Entry 8B3B (X-ray diffraction, 1.95 A resolution); this record covers chains A and B.

Chain A:
Molecule: Variant surface glycoprotein 531
Organism: Trypanosoma brucei
Reference sequence: M4SYA9 (M4SYA9_9TRYP); residues 29-399 here = UniProt positions 29-399
Chain sequence (371 residues; each row starts with the number of its first residue):
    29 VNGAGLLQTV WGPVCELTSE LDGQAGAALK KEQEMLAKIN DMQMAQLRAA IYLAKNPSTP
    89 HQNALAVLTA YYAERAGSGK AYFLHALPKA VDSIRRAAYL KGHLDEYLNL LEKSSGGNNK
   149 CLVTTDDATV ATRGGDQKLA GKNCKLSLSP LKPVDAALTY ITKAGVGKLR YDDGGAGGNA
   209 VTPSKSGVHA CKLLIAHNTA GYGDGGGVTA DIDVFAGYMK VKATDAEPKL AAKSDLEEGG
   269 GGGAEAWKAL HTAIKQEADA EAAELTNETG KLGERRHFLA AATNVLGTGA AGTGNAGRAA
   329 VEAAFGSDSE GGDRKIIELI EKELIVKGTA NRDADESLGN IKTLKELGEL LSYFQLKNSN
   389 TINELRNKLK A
Disordered / not traced: 316-324
Disulfide bonds: Cys43-Cys172, Cys149-Cys219
Reported in the primary citation:
  - post-translational modification sites: Asn295

Chain B:
Molecule: Variant surface glycoprotein 531
Organism: Trypanosoma brucei
Reference sequence: M4SYA9 (M4SYA9_9TRYP); numbering as in UniProt (aligned over 29-398)
Chain sequence (370 residues; each row starts with the number of its first residue):
    29 VNGAGLLQTV WGPVCELTSE LDGQAGAALK KEQEMLAKIN DMQMAQLRAA IYLAKNPSTP
    89 HQNALAVLTA YYAERAGSGK AYFLHALPKA VDSIRRAAYL KGHLDEYLNL LEKSSGGNNK
   149 CLVTTDDATV ATRGGDQKLA GKNCKLSLSP LKPVDAALTY ITKAGVGKLR YDDGGAGGNA
   209 VTPSKSGVHA CKLLIAHNTA GYGDGGGVTA DIDVFAGYMK VKATDAEPKL AAKSDLEEGG
   269 GGGAEAWKAL HTAIKQEADA EAAELTNETG KLGERRHFLA AATNVLGTGA AGTGNAGRAA
   329 VEAAFGSDSE GGDRKIIELI EKELIVKGTA NRDADESLGN IKTLKELGEL LSYFQLKNSN
   389 TINELRNKLK
Disordered / not traced: 315-324
Disulfide bonds: Cys43-Cys172, Cys149-Cys219
Covalent attachments: glycan linked to Asn295

How chain A and chain B interact:
Residue-residue contacts (190; chain A residue first):
  Asp50(A) - Arg123(B)  salt bridge
  Ala53(A) - Val119(B)
  Ala53(A) - Arg123(B)
  Leu57(A) - Leu115(B)  hydrophobic
  Glu60(A) - Leu115(B)
  Glu60(A) - Val119(B)
  Leu64(A) - Phe111(B)  hydrophobic
  Leu64(A) - Leu112(B)  hydrophobic
  Asn68(A) - Lys108(B)
  Gln71(A) - Gln71(B)
  Gln74(A) - Leu75(B)
  Gln74(A) - Gly376(B)
  Leu75(A) - Gln74(B)
  Ala78(A) - Gln383(B)  hydrogen bond (backbone-side chain)
  Leu81(A) - Gln383(B)
  Leu81(A) - Ser387(B)
  Ala82(A) - Gln383(B)
  Pro85(A) - Ser387(B)
  Pro85(A) - Ile390(B)  hydrophobic
  Pro85(A) - Asn391(B)
  Ser86(A) - Asn391(B)  hydrogen bond
  Ser86(A) - Arg394(B)  hydrogen bond
  Gln90(A) - Leu384(B)
  Gln90(A) - Asn388(B)
  Gln90(A) - Asn391(B)  hydrogen bond
  Asn91(A) - Leu384(B)
  Ala94(A) - Ser380(B)  hydrogen bond (backbone-side chain)
  Ala94(A) - Leu384(B)  hydrophobic
  Thr97(A) - Ser380(B)  hydrogen bond
  Ala98(A) - Glu377(B)
  Ala101(A) - Leu372(B)
  Ala101(A) - Lys373(B)
  Ala101(A) - Gly376(B)
  Glu102(A) - Lys373(B)
  Ala104(A) - Leu372(B)
  Gly105(A) - Leu372(B)
  Lys108(A) - Asn68(B)
  Lys108(A) - Leu372(B)
  Phe111(A) - Leu64(B)  hydrophobic
  Leu112(A) - Leu64(B)  hydrophobic
  Leu115(A) - Leu57(B)  hydrophobic
  Leu115(A) - Glu60(B)
  Leu115(A) - Leu64(B)  hydrophobic
  Pro116(A) - Leu57(B)  hydrophobic
  Pro116(A) - Leu179(B)
  Val119(A) - Ala53(B)
  Val119(A) - Glu60(B)
  Val119(A) - Leu179(B)  hydrophobic
  Asp120(A) - Leu179(B)
  Ile122(A) - Val119(B)
  Ile122(A) - Ile122(B)  hydrophobic
  Ile122(A) - Arg123(B)
  Arg123(A) - Asp50(B)  salt bridge
  Arg123(A) - Ala53(B)
  Arg123(A) - Ile122(B)
  Arg123(A) - Ala126(B)
  Arg123(A) - Leu176(B)
  Arg123(A) - Ser177(B)  hydrogen bond (side chain-backbone)
  Arg123(A) - Leu179(B)
  Arg124(A) - Leu176(B)
  Arg124(A) - Ser177(B)
  Ala126(A) - Arg123(B)
  Ala126(A) - Tyr127(B)
  Tyr127(A) - Ala126(B)
  Tyr127(A) - Lys129(B)
  Tyr127(A) - Gly130(B)
  Tyr127(A) - Asp133(B)  hydrogen bond
  Tyr127(A) - Leu174(B)  hydrogen bond (side chain-backbone)
  Tyr127(A) - Ser175(B)
  Tyr127(A) - Leu176(B)  hydrophobic
  Lys129(A) - Tyr127(B)
  Gly130(A) - Tyr127(B)
  Gly130(A) - Gly130(B)
  Gly130(A) - His131(B)
  His131(A) - Gly130(B)
  His131(A) - Asp133(B)
  His131(A) - Glu134(B)  salt bridge
  Asp133(A) - Tyr127(B)  hydrogen bond
  Asp133(A) - His131(B)
  Glu134(A) - His131(B)  salt bridge
  Glu134(A) - Glu134(B)
  Glu134(A) - Tyr135(B)
  Glu134(A) - Val242(B)
  Glu134(A) - Phe243(B)  hydrogen bond (side chain-backbone)
  Glu134(A) - Ala244(B)  hydrogen bond (side chain-backbone)
  Tyr135(A) - Glu134(B)
  Asn137(A) - Asp241(B)  hydrogen bond (side chain-backbone)
  Leu138(A) - Tyr230(B)
  Lys141(A) - Val236(B)
  Lys141(A) - Ile240(B)
  Ser142(A) - Tyr230(B)  hydrogen bond
  Ser142(A) - Val236(B)
  Ser142(A) - Ile240(B)
  Ser143(A) - Val236(B)
  Ser143(A) - Thr237(B)  hydrogen bond (backbone-backbone)
  Gly144(A) - Gly235(B)
  Gly144(A) - Thr237(B)
  Asn146(A) - Asp232(B)  hydrogen bond
  Asn146(A) - Gly233(B)
  Asn147(A) - Gly231(B)
  Asn147(A) - Asp232(B)  hydrogen bond (side chain-backbone)
  Asn147(A) - Gly234(B)  hydrogen bond (side chain-backbone)
  Asn147(A) - Gly235(B)
  Asn147(A) - Val236(B)
  Leu174(A) - Tyr127(B)  hydrogen bond (backbone-side chain)
  Ser175(A) - Tyr127(B)
  Leu176(A) - Arg123(B)
  Leu176(A) - Arg124(B)
  Leu176(A) - Tyr127(B)  hydrophobic
  Ser177(A) - Arg123(B)  hydrogen bond (backbone-side chain)
  Ser177(A) - Arg124(B)
  Leu179(A) - Pro116(B)
  Leu179(A) - Val119(B)  hydrophobic
  Leu179(A) - Asp120(B)
  Leu179(A) - Arg123(B)
  Val216(A) - Asp232(B)
  Ala218(A) - Asp232(B)
  Lys220(A) - Lys220(B)
  Lys220(A) - Tyr230(B)
  Leu221(A) - Leu221(B)  hydrophobic
  Leu221(A) - Tyr230(B)  hydrophobic
  Tyr230(A) - Leu138(B)
  Tyr230(A) - Ser142(B)  hydrogen bond
  Tyr230(A) - Lys220(B)
  Tyr230(A) - Leu221(B)  hydrophobic
  Gly231(A) - Asn147(B)
  Asp232(A) - Asn146(B)  hydrogen bond
  Asp232(A) - Asn147(B)  hydrogen bond (backbone-side chain)
  Asp232(A) - Val216(B)
  Asp232(A) - Ala218(B)
  Gly233(A) - Asn146(B)
  Gly234(A) - Asn147(B)  hydrogen bond (backbone-side chain)
  Gly235(A) - Gly144(B)
  Gly235(A) - Asn147(B)
  Val236(A) - Lys141(B)
  Val236(A) - Ser142(B)
  Val236(A) - Ser143(B)
  Thr237(A) - Ser143(B)  hydrogen bond (backbone-backbone)
  Thr237(A) - Gly144(B)
  Ile240(A) - Lys141(B)
  Ile240(A) - Ser142(B)
  Asp241(A) - Asn137(B)  hydrogen bond
  Asp241(A) - Lys141(B)  salt bridge
  Val242(A) - Glu134(B)
  Phe243(A) - Glu134(B)  hydrogen bond (backbone-side chain)
  Ala244(A) - Glu134(B)  hydrogen bond (backbone-side chain)
  Thr311(A) - Asn359(B)
  Asn312(A) - Ala358(B)
  Asn312(A) - Asn359(B)  hydrogen bond
  Asn312(A) - Lys373(B)
  Asn312(A) - Glu377(B)  hydrogen bond
  Val313(A) - Glu377(B)
  Val313(A) - Ser380(B)
  Val313(A) - Tyr381(B)
  Leu314(A) - Leu384(B)  hydrophobic
  Ala358(A) - Asn312(B)
  Asn359(A) - Asn312(B)  hydrogen bond
  Leu372(A) - Ala101(B)
  Leu372(A) - Gly105(B)
  Leu372(A) - Lys108(B)
  Lys373(A) - Glu102(B)
  Lys373(A) - Asn312(B)
  Gly376(A) - Gln74(B)
  Gly376(A) - Ala101(B)
  Glu377(A) - Ala98(B)
  Glu377(A) - Asn312(B)  hydrogen bond
  Glu377(A) - Val313(B)
  Ser380(A) - Ala94(B)  hydrogen bond (side chain-backbone)
  Ser380(A) - Thr97(B)  hydrogen bond
  Ser380(A) - Val313(B)
  Gln383(A) - Ala78(B)  hydrogen bond (side chain-backbone)
  Gln383(A) - Leu81(B)
  Gln383(A) - Ala82(B)
  Leu384(A) - Gln90(B)
  Leu384(A) - Asn91(B)
  Leu384(A) - Val313(B)
  Leu384(A) - Leu314(B)  hydrophobic
  Ser387(A) - Leu81(B)
  Ser387(A) - Pro85(B)  hydrogen bond (side chain-backbone)
  Asn388(A) - Gln90(B)
  Thr389(A) - Ile390(B)
  Thr389(A) - Arg394(B)
  Ile390(A) - Thr389(B)
  Ile390(A) - Ile390(B)  hydrophobic
  Asn391(A) - Ser86(B)  hydrogen bond
  Leu393(A) - Leu393(B)  hydrophobic
  Leu393(A) - Leu397(B)  hydrophobic
  Leu397(A) - Leu393(B)
  Leu397(A) - Lys396(B)
  Leu397(A) - Leu397(B)  hydrophobic
Also at the interface, not in a pair above, chain A (101 interface residues in all): Gln61, Val95, Pro178, Ala308, Ala309, Leu379, Tyr381, Asn386, Arg394, Lys396
Also at the interface, not in a pair above, chain B (99 interface residues in all): Gln61, Val95, Ala104, Pro178, Thr311, Leu379, Asn386

Summary:
101 residues of chain A and 99 residues of chain B are in contact; the contacts include 37 hydrogen bonds and
5 salt bridges. Polar pairs include Asp50(A)-Arg123(B), Arg123(A)-Asp50(B) and His131(A)-Glu134(B). The paper
reports a modification site at Asn295(A).
Here chain A is Variant surface glycoprotein 531 and chain B is Variant surface glycoprotein 531, both from
Trypanosoma brucei. Entry 8B3B (Structure of metacyclic VSG (mVSG) 531 from Trypanosoma brucei) was determined
by X-ray diffraction together with 8B3W from the same study.
